Entry 8CZK (X-ray diffraction, 1.91 A resolution); this record covers chains A and C.

# Chain A
Name: Glutathione S-transferase LANCL1
Organism: Homo sapiens
Notes: EC 2.5.1.18
Reference sequence: O43813 (LANC1_HUMAN); residues 1-399 here = UniProt positions 1-399
Amino-acid sequence (419 residues; numbered -19 to 399; the number before each row is that of its first residue; numbers below 1 keep their minus sign (Met-19 is residue -19)):
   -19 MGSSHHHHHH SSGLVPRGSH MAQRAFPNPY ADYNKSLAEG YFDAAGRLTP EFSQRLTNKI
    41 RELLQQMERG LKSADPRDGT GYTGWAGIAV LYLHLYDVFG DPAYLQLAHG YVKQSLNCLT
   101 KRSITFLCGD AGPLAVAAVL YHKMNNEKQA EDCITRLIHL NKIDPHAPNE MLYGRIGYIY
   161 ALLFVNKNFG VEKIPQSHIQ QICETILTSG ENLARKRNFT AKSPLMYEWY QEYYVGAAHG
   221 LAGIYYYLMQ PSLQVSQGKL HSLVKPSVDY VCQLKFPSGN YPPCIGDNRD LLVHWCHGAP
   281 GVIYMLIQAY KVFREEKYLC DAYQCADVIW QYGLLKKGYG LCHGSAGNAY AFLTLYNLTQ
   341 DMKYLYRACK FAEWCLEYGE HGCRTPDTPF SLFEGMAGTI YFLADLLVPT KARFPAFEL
Unresolved in the structure: -19 to -1
Differences from the reference sequence: initiating methionine (-19); expression tag (-18 to 0)
Curated features (UniProtKB/Swiss-Prot):
  - binding site (Zn(2+)): Cys276, Cys322, His323
  - binding site (glutathione): Lys317, Arg364 to Asp367
  - modified residue: Ala2 (N-acetylalanine), Lys142 (N6-acetyllysine)
Ion coordination: Zn2+: Cys276, Cys322, His323 (together with glutathione)
Small-molecule neighbours: glutathione (GSH): Arg4, Tyr62, Leu272, His274, Cys276, His277, Lys317, Cys322, His323, Arg364, Pro366, Asp367, Glu374
From the paper describing this entry:
  - Zn2+ coordination: Cys276, Cys322, His323
  - catalytic residues: His219, His277
  - binding site for glutathione: Arg4, His274, Lys317, His323, Arg364, Asp367, Glu374
  - mutagenesis - C264A/H277A, C264A/H277K, C264A/H277D: decreased catalytic activity with Deb-Erk peptide (chain C)
  - mutagenesis - C264A/H277Y: unchanged catalytic activity with Deb-Erk peptide (chain C)
  - mutagenesis - C264A/H277D: abolished binding to Dha-Erk peptide
  - mutagenesis - C264A/H277N: decreased binding to Dha-Erk peptide

# Chain C
Name: Deb-Erk peptide
Amino-acid sequence (6 residues; row label = number of the first residue in the row):
     1 GFLXEY
Modified / non-standard residues: DBU ((2Z)-2-aminobut-2-enoic acid) at position 4
Small-molecule neighbours: glutathione (GSH): Leu3, DBU_4, Glu5, Tyr6

# Interface between chain A and chain C
Contacting residue pairs (13; chain A residue first):
  Tyr62(A) - Leu3(C)  hydrophobic
  Tyr62(A) - DBU_4(C)
  Tyr153(A) - Leu3(C)
  Trp209(A) - Leu3(C)
  His219(A) - Leu3(C)  hydrogen bond (side chain-backbone)
  His219(A) - DBU_4(C)
  Pro263(A) - Tyr6(C)
  Leu272(A) - Tyr6(C)
  Cys276(A) - DBU_4(C)
  His277(A) - DBU_4(C)  hydrogen bond (side chain-backbone)
  His277(A) - Tyr6(C)
  Cys322(A) - DBU_4(C)
  Glu374(A) - Leu3(C)
Also at the interface, not in a pair above, chain A (13 interface residues in all): Cys108, Leu152, Tyr214
Also at the interface, not in a pair above, chain C (5 interface residues in all): Phe2, Glu5
From the paper, about this interface:
  - interface residues, chain A: His219(A), His277(A)

# In short
13 residues of chain A and 5 residues of chain C are in contact; the contacts include 2 hydrogen bonds. Polar
contacts include His219(A)-Leu3(C) and His277(A)-DBU_4(C). The paper reports catalytic residues His219(A) and
His277(A); C264A/H277A, C264A/H277K and C264A/H277D of chain A reduce catalytic activity with Deb-Erk peptide
(chain C); 5 substitutions were tested in all.
Chain A is Glutathione S-transferase LANCL1 (Homo sapiens) and chain C is Deb-Erk peptide; the structure,
Human LanCL1 bound to GSH and Dhb-Erk peptide, was determined by X-ray diffraction together with 8CZL, 8D0V
and 8D19 from the same study.
